Entry 4CYF (X-ray diffraction, 2.25 A resolution); this record covers chain A.

Chain A:
Name: Pantetheinase
From: Homo sapiens
Notes: EC 3.5.1.92; fragment: mature protein, residues 22-513
UniProtKB: O95497 (VNN1_HUMAN); residues 22-513 here = UniProt positions 22-513
Sequence (506 residues; numbered 8 to 513; the number before each row is that of its first residue):
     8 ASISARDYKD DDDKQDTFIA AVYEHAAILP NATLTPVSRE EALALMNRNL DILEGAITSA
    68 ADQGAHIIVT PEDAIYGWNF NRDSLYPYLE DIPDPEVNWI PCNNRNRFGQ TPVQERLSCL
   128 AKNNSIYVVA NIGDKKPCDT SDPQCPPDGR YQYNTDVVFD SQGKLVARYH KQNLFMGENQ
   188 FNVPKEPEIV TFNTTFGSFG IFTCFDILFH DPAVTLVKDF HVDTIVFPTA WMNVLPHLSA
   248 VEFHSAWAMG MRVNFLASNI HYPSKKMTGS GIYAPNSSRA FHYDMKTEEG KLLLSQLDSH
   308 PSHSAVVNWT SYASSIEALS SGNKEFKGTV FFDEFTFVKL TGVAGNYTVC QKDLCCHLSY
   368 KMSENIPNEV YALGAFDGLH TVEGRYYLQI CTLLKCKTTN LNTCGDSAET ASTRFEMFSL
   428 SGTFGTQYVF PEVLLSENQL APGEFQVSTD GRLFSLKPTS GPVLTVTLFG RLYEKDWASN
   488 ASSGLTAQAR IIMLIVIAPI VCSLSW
Unresolved in the structure: 8-21, 484-513
Disulfide bonds: Cys109-Cys126, Cys145-Cys152, Cys357-Cys362, Cys363-Cys398, Cys403-Cys411
Glycans and other covalent adducts: N-acetylglucosamine (NAG) linked to Asn38, Asn130, Asn315, Asn353
Modified residues: Cys211 (s-hydroxycysteine; CSO)
Construct notes: expression tag (8-21); variant Ile26 (Thr in O95497)
Curated features (UniProtKB/Swiss-Prot):
  - active site: Glu79 (Proton acceptor), Lys178 (Proton donor), Cys211 (Nucleophile)
  - lipidation: Gly491 (GPI-anchor amidated glycine)
  - glycosylation (N-linked (GlcNAc...) asparagine): Asn38, Asn130, Asn200, Asn283, Asn315, Asn353
  - natural variant: Ile26 (T26I: this construct carries the variant)
  - mutagenesis: Glu79 (E79A: Abolishes enzyme activity), Lys178 (K178A: Abolishes enzyme activity)

Overview:
Covalently linked N-acetylglucosamine: at Asn38, Asn130, Asn315 and Asn353. From UniProt: 3 active-site
residues and 2 mutagenesis sites.
Chain A is Pantetheinase (Homo sapiens); the structure, The structure of vanin-1: defining the link between
metabolic disease, oxidative stress and inflammation, was determined by X-ray diffraction together with 4CYG
and 4CYY from the same study.
